Entry 2ND0 (solution NMR); this record covers chains A and B.

== Chain A ==
Protein: Bromodomain-containing protein 4
From: Homo sapiens
UniProt: O60885 (BRD4_HUMAN); residues 1-83 here correspond to UniProt positions 601-683 (UniProt number = residue number + 600)
Amino-acid sequence (83 residues; row label = number of the first residue in the row):
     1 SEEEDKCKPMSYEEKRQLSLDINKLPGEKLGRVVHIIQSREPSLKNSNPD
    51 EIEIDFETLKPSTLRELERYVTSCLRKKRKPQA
UniProt features mapped onto this chain:
  - modified residue: S1 (Phosphoserine)
  - cross-link: K45 (Glycyl lysine isopeptide (Lys-Gly) (interchain with G-Cter in SUMO2))

== Chain B ==
Protein: LANA
UniProt: E5LC01 (E5LC01_HHV8); residues 199-217 here correspond to UniProt positions 1086-1104 (UniProt number = residue number + 887)
Amino-acid sequence (19 residues; each row starts with the number of its first residue):
   199 NLQSSIVKFKKPLPLTQPG

== Chain A / chain B interface ==
Pairs across the interface (31):
  Y12(A) with Q201(B); S202(B); S203(B)
  K15(A) with S203(B)
  R16(A) with S203(B)
  S19(A) with V205(B)
  L30(A) with F207(B); K209(B)
  G31(A) with K209(B)
  V34(A) with K209(B)
  Q38(A) with T214(B)
  S47(A) with T214(B)
  P49(A) with K208(B); K209(B); P212(B); T214(B)
  D50(A) with K208(B)
  E51(A) with K206(B); K208(B)
  I52(A) with V205(B); K206(B); F207(B)
  E53(A) with V205(B); K206(B)
  I54(A) with I204(B); V205(B); F207(B)
  D55(A) with I204(B)
  F56(A) with S203(B); V205(B)
  E57(A) with S202(B)
Interface residues without a listed pair, chain A (20 interface residues in all): I22, G27
Interface residues without a listed pair, chain B (12 interface residues in all): P210
From the paper, about this interface:
  - interface residues, chain A: D50(A), E51(A), E53(A)

== In short ==
20 residues of chain A and 12 residues of chain B are in contact. From the paper: interface residues D50(A),
E51(A) and E53(A).
Here chain A is Bromodomain-containing protein 4 (Homo sapiens) and chain B is LANA. Entry 2ND0 (Solution NMR
structures of BRD4 ET domain with LANA peptide) was determined by solution NMR (same publication as 2NCZ and
2ND1).
